Entry 7EA5 (electron microscopy, 3.30 A resolution); this record covers chains D and I of the 11 polymer chains in the assembly.

# Chain D
Name: Histone H2B
Source organism: Xenopus laevis
Reference sequence: A0A1L8FQA5 (A0A1L8FQA5_XENLA); residues 28-120 here correspond to UniProt positions 32-124 (UniProt number = residue number + 4)
Chain sequence (93 residues; each row starts with the number of its first residue):
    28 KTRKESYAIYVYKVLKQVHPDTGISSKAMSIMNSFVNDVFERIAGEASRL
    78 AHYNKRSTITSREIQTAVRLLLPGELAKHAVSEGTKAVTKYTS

# Chain I
Molecule: 601-DNA
Sequence (145 nucleotides; numbered 2 to 146; the number before each row is that of its first residue):
     2 TCGAGAATCCCGGTGCCGAGGCCGCTCAATTGGTCGTAGACAGCTCTAGC
    52 ACCGCTTAAACGCACGTACGCGCTGTCCCCCGCGTTTTAACCGCCAAGGG
   102 GATTACTCCCTAGTCTCCAGGCACGTGTCAGATATATACATCCGA

# How chain D and chain I interact
Pairs across the interface - 11 pairs, chain D then chain I:
  Thr29(D) with DT104(I), hydrogen bond to the phosphate
  Arg30(D) with DC28(I), sugar contact
  Tyr39(D) with DG21(I), phosphate contact; DG22(I), hydrogen bond to the phosphate
  Gly50(D) with DG21(I), phosphate contact
  Ile51(D) with DA20(I), sugar contact; DG21(I), phosphate contact
  Ser53(D) with DA20(I), hydrogen bond to the phosphate
  Arg83(D) with DG40(I), sugar contact; DA41(I), salt bridge to the phosphate
  Ser84(D) with DG40(I), hydrogen bond to the phosphate
Other interface residues (no listed pair), chain D (11 interface residues in all): Lys43, Ser52, Thr85

# In short
11 residues of chain D face 7 of chain I across their interface; the contacts include 4 hydrogen bonds and 1
salt bridge. Among the polar pairs are Thr29(D)-DT104(I), Tyr39(D)-DG22(I) and Ser53(D)-DA20(I).
Here chain D is Histone H2B (Xenopus laevis) and chain I is 601-DNA. Entry 7EA5 (Yeast Set2 bound to a
nucleosome containing oncohistone mutations) was determined by electron microscopy, deposited together with
7EA8.
